PDB entry 2XB7 | X-ray diffraction, 2.50 A resolution | chain A

[Chain A]
Molecule: Alk tyrosine kinase receptor
From: Homo sapiens
Notes: EC 2.7.10.1; fragment: kinase domain, residues 1094-1407
Reference sequence: Q9UM73 (ALK_HUMAN); residues 1094-1407 here = UniProt positions 1094-1407
Amino-acid sequence (315 residues; row label = number of the first residue in the row):
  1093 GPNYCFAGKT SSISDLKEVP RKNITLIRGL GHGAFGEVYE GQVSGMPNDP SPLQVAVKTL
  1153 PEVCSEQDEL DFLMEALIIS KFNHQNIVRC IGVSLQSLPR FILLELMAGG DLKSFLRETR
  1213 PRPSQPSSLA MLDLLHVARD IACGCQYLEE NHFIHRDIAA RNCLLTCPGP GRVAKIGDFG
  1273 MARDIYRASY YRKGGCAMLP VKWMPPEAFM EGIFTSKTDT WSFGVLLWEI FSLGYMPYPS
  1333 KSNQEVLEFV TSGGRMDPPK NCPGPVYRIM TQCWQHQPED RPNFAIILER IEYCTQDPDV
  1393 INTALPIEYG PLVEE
Unresolved in the structure: 1093-1094, 1137-1143, 1275-1288, 1402-1407
Differences from the reference sequence: expression tag (1093)
Curated features (UniProtKB/Swiss-Prot):
  - active site: Asp1249 (Proton acceptor)
  - binding site (ATP): His1124, Lys1150, Glu1197 to Met1199, Asp1270
  - modified residue (Phosphotyrosine): Tyr1096, Tyr1131, Tyr1278
  - natural variant: Gly1128 (G1128A: In NBLST3), Thr1151 (T1151M: In NBLST3), Met1166 (M1166R: In NBLST3), Ile1171 (I1171N: In NBLST3), Phe1174 (F1174C: In NBLST3; F1174I: In NBLST3; F1174L: In NBLST3; F1174V: In NBLST3), Arg1192 (R1192P: In NBLST3), Ala1234 (A1234T: In NBLST3), Phe1245 (F1245C: In NBLST3; F1245V: In NBLST3), Ile1250 (I1250T: In NBLST3), Arg1275 (R1275L: Observed in neuroblastoma; R1275Q: In NBLST3), Tyr1278 (Y1278S: In NBLST3)
Small-molecule neighbours: GUI (5-chloro-N-[2-methoxy-4-[4-(4-methylpiperazin-1-yl)piperidin-1-yl]phenyl]-n'-(2-propan-2-ylsulfonylphenyl)pyrimidine-2,4-diamine): Leu1122, Gly1123, His1124, Gly1125, Ala1126, Val1130, Ala1148, Lys1150, Leu1196, Glu1197, Leu1198, Met1199, Ala1200, Gly1202, Asp1203, Ser1206, Glu1210, Arg1253, Asn1254, Leu1256, Gly1269, Asp1270

[In short]
Chain A binds compound GUI. Curated annotation (UniProt) lists active-site residue Asp1249 and 6 ATP-binding
residues.
Chain A is Alk tyrosine kinase receptor (Homo sapiens); the structure, Structure of Human Anaplastic Lymphoma
Kinase in complex with NVP- TAE684, was determined by X-ray diffraction (same publication as 2XBA).
